PDB entry 7Q7O | X-ray diffraction, 2.65 A resolution | chains H and L of the 3 polymer chains in the assembly

== Chain H ==
Molecule: Reaction center protein H chain
From: Cereibacter sphaeroides
UniProtKB: P0C0Y7 (RCEH_RHOSH); residues 10-250 here = UniProt positions 10-250
Sequence (241 residues; each row starts with the number of its first residue):
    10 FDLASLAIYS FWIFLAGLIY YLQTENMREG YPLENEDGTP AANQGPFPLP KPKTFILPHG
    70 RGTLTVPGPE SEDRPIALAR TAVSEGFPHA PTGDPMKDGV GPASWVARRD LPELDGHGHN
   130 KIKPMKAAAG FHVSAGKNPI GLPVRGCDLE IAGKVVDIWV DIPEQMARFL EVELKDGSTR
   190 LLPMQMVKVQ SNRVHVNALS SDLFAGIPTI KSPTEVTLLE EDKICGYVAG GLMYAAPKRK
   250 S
Disordered / not traced: 250

== Chain L ==
Molecule: Reaction center protein L chain
From: Cereibacter sphaeroides
UniProtKB: P0C0Y8 (RCEL_RHOSH); residues 1-281 here correspond to UniProt positions 2-282 (UniProt number = residue number + 1)
Sequence (281 residues; each row starts with the number of its first residue):
     1 ALLSFERKYR VPGGTLVGGN LFDFWVGPFY VGFFGVATFF FAALGIILIA WSAVLQGTWN
    61 PQLISVYPPA LEYGLGGAPL AKGGLWQIIT ICATGAFVSW ALREVEICRK LGIGYHIPFA
   121 FAFAILAYLT LVLFRPVMMG AWGYAFPYGI WTHLDWVSNT GYTYGNFHYN PAHMIAITFF
   181 FTNALALALH GALVLSAANP EKGKEMRTPD HEDTFFRDLV GYSIGTLGIH RLGLLLSLSA
   241 VFFSALCMII TGTIWFDQWV DWWQWWVKLP WWANIPGGIN G
Sequence notes: engineered mutation Thr178 (Ser179 in P0C0Y8)
Bound ions: Fe ion: His190, His230 (shared with 3 residues of chain M)
Ligand contacts:
  - bacteriochlorophyll a (BCL), molecule 1: Ile46, Ile49, Phe97, Tyr128, Leu131, Phe146, Ile150, Trp151, His153, Leu154, Trp156, Val157
  - bacteriochlorophyll a (BCL), molecule 2: Phe97, Phe121, Ala124, Ile125, Ala127, Tyr128, Leu131, Trp156, Val157, Ser158, Thr160, Gly161, Tyr162, Asn166, Phe167, His168, His173, Ala176, Ile177, Phe180, Phe181, Val241, Ser244, Ala245, Cys247, Met248
  - bacteriochlorophyll a (BCL), molecule 3: Val157, Tyr162, His168, Phe181
  - bacteriochlorophyll a (BCL), molecule 4: His168, Met174, Ile177, Thr178, Phe181, Thr182, Leu185
  - bacteriopheophytin a (BPH), molecule 1: Thr38, Phe41, Ala42, Gly45, Ile49, Ile89, Cys92, Ala93, Ala96, Phe97, Trp100, Glu104, Ile117, Ala120, Phe121, Phe123, Ala124, Tyr128, Phe146, Tyr148, Gly149, Ile150, His153, Phe180, Ser237, Leu238, Val241
  - bacteriopheophytin a (BPH), molecule 2: Phe181, Ala184, Leu185, Ala188, Leu189, Phe216, Leu219, Val220
  - ubiquinone-7 (UQ7): Phe29, Tyr30, Gly35, Val36, Phe39, Trp100, Arg103

== Interface between chain H and chain L ==
Contacting residue pairs (64):
  Gly39(H) - Leu3(L)
  Gly39(H) - Ser4(L)  hydrogen bond (backbone-backbone)
  Gly39(H) - Phe5(L)
  Tyr40(H) - Leu3(L)  hydrophobic
  Leu42(H) - Ala1(L)  hydrophobic
  Leu42(H) - Leu2(L)
  Leu42(H) - Leu3(L)  hydrophobic
  Glu43(H) - Ala1(L)
  Glu43(H) - Leu2(L)  hydrogen bond (backbone-backbone)
  Glu43(H) - Ser4(L)
  Glu45(H) - Arg7(L)
  Ala50(H) - Ala1(L)  hydrophobic
  Lys62(H) - Asn199(L)  hydrogen bond
  Phe64(H) - Ala198(L)
  Ile65(H) - Glu205(L)
  Ile65(H) - Met206(L)  hydrogen bond (backbone-backbone)
  Leu66(H) - Met206(L)  hydrophobic
  Pro67(H) - Glu205(L)
  Pro67(H) - Met206(L)
  His68(H) - Glu205(L)
  Glu79(H) - Ser4(L)
  Glu81(H) - Phe5(L)
  Glu81(H) - Lys8(L)  salt bridge
  Ile85(H) - Arg7(L)
  Ile85(H) - Lys8(L)
  Leu87(H) - Arg7(L)
  Leu87(H) - Lys8(L)
  Leu87(H) - Val11(L)  hydrophobic
  Gly95(H) - Phe24(L)
  Gly95(H) - Trp25(L)  hydrogen bond (backbone-backbone)
  Phe96(H) - Phe24(L)  hydrophobic
  Pro97(H) - Arg10(L)
  Pro97(H) - Val11(L)
  Pro97(H) - Pro12(L)
  Pro97(H) - Asp23(L)
  Pro97(H) - Trp25(L)
  His98(H) - Arg7(L)  hydrogen bond
  His98(H) - Arg10(L)  hydrogen bond (backbone-backbone)
  His98(H) - Val11(L)
  His98(H) - Pro12(L)
  Val109(H) - Lys8(L)
  Gly110(H) - Lys8(L)  hydrogen bond (backbone-backbone)
  Gly110(H) - Tyr9(L)
  Gly110(H) - Val11(L)
  Pro111(H) - Val11(L)
  Pro111(H) - Lys110(L)
  Ser113(H) - Lys8(L)
  Ser113(H) - Tyr9(L)
  Asp124(H) - Asp210(L)
  Gly125(H) - Thr208(L)
  Gly125(H) - Asp210(L)  hydrogen bond (backbone-side chain)
  Pro172(H) - Asp210(L)
  Glu173(H) - Asp213(L)
  Glu173(H) - Gly225(L)
  Glu173(H) - Thr226(L)  hydrogen bond
  Glu173(H) - Leu227(L)
  Met175(H) - Leu227(L)  hydrophobic
  Ala238(H) - Gly112(L)
  Met242(H) - Pro12(L)
  Met242(H) - Gly13(L)
  Met242(H) - Gly14(L)
  Met242(H) - Arg109(L)
  Met242(H) - Lys110(L)
  Tyr243(H) - Val11(L)
Interface residues without a listed pair, chain H (39 interface residues in all): Arg83, Glu94, Ala99, Pro100, Trp114, Val115, Lys130
Interface residues without a listed pair, chain L (32 interface residues in all): Leu111, Lys204, Pro209

== In short ==
39 residues of chain H and 32 residues of chain L are in contact; the contacts include 10 hydrogen bonds and 1
salt bridge. Among the polar pairs are Glu81(H)-Lys8(L), Lys62(H)-Asn199(L) and His98(H)-Arg7(L).
Chain H is Reaction center protein H chain and chain L is Reaction center protein L chain, both from
Cereibacter sphaeroides; the structure, Room temperature structure of the Rhodobacter Sphaeroides
Photosynthetic Reaction Center F(M197)H mutant at atmospheric pressure after ..., was determined by X-ray
diffraction.
